PDB entry 4IHV | X-ray diffraction, 2.72 A resolution | chains A and D of the 4 polymer chains in the assembly

# Chain A
Protein: DNA-binding protein fis
From: Escherichia coli
UniProt: C9QXL3 (C9QXL3_ECOD1); residue numbers follow UniProt; this construct covers 1-98
Sequence (98 residues; row label = number of the first residue in the row):
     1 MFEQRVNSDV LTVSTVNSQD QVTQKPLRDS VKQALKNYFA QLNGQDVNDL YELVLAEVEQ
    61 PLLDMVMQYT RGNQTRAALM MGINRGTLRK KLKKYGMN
Not modelled in the structure: 1-7
From the paper describing this entry:
  - binding site for 27-bp DNA Strand A: Arg-85, Thr-87, Lys-90
  - mutagenesis - K90A: unchanged binding to F1
  - mutagenesis - K90A (10-fold): decreased binding to F27
  - mutagenesis - K90A: abolished binding to 27-bp DNA Strand A
  - mutagenesis - K90A (9-fold): decreased binding to F30
  - mutagenesis - K90A: abolished binding to non-specific DNA

# Chain D
Molecule: 27-bp DNA Strand B
Sequence (27 nucleotides; row label = number of the first residue in the row):
     1 AAATTTGCTC AACGCTCAAA CAAATTT

# Chain A / chain D interface
Residue-residue contacts - 11 pairs, chain A then chain D:
  Gly-72(A) / DT6(D)  phosphate contact
  Asn-73(A) / DT5(D)  hydrogen bond to the phosphate
  Asn-73(A) / DT6(D)  phosphate contact
  Gln-74(A) / DT6(D)  hydrogen bond to the phosphate
  Gln-74(A) / DG7(D)  phosphate contact
  Thr-75(A) / DT5(D)  sugar contact
  Thr-75(A) / DT6(D)  hydrogen bond to the phosphate
  Arg-85(A) / DT6(D)  base contact
  Arg-85(A) / DG7(D)  hydrogen bond to the base
  Arg-85(A) / DC8(D)  base contact
  Arg-89(A) / DG7(D)  salt bridge to the phosphate
Interface residues without a listed pair, chain A (7 interface residues in all): Arg-76

# Summary
7 residues of chain A face 4 of chain D across their interface, with 4 hydrogen bonds and 1 salt bridge. Polar
contacts include Arg-85(A)/DG7(D), Asn-73(A)/DT5(D) and Gln-74(A)/DT6(D). The paper reports a binding site for
27-bp DNA Strand A at Arg-85(A), Thr-87(A) and Lys-90(A); K90A of chain A reduces binding to F27.
Chain A is DNA-binding protein fis (Escherichia coli) and chain D is 27-bp DNA Strand B; the structure,
Crystal structure of Fis bound to 27 bp sequence DNA F28 (AAATTTGTTTGAGCGTTGAGCAAATTT), was determined by
X-ray diffraction (same publication as 4IHW, 4IHX and 4IHY).
